2GOX - chains A and B; structure by X-ray diffraction, 2.20 A resolution.

Chain A:
Protein: Complement C3
Source organism: Homo sapiens
Notes: fragment: Fragment of alpha chain: Residues 996-1287
UniProt: P01024 (CO3_HUMAN); residue numbers follow UniProt; this construct covers 996-1287
Chain sequence (297 residues; each row starts with the number of its first residue):
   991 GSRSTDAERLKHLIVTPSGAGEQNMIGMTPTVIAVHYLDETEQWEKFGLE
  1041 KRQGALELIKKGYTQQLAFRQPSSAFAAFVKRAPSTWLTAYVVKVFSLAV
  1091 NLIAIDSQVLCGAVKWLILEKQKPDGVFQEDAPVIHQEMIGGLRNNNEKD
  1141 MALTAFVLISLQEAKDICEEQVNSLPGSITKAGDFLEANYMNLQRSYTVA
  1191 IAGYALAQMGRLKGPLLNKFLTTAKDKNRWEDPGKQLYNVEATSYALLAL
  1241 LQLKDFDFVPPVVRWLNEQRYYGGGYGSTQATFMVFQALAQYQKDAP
Construct notes: expression tag (991-995); engineered mutation Ala1010 (Cys in P01024)
Curated features (UniProtKB/Swiss-Prot):
  - natural variant: Arg1042 (R1042L: In AHUS5), Ala1094 (A1094V: In AHUS5), Asp1115 (D1115N: In AHUS5), Cys1158 (C1158W: In AHUS5), Gln1161 (Q1161K: In AHUS5)
  - mutagenesis: Asp1029 (D1029A: Minor effect on binding of C3d to CR2), Glu1030 (E1030A: Impaired binding of C3d to CR2), Glu1032 (E1032A: Impaired binding of C3d to CR2), Glu1035 (E1035A: No effect on binding of C3d to CR2), Arg1042 (R1042M: Impaired binding of C3d to CR2), Ile1108 to Leu1109 (Impaired binding of C3d to CR2; when associated with A-1163), Glu1110 (E1110A: No effect on binding of C3d to CR2), Asp1115 (D1115A: No effect on binding of C3d to CR2), Asp1121 (D1121A: No effect on binding of C3d to CR2), Asp1140 (D1140A: No effect on binding of C3d to CR2), Glu1153 (E1153A: Impaired binding of C3d to CR2), Asp1156 (D1156A: Impaired binding of C3d to CR2), 4 further mutagenesis entries in UniProt
Cystine bridges: Cys1101-Cys1158

Chain B:
Protein: Fibrinogen-binding protein
Source organism: Staphylococcus aureus subsp. aureus Mu50
Notes: fragment: C-terminal domain: Residues 101-165
UniProt: P68799 (FIB_STAAM); numbering as in UniProt (aligned over 101-165)
Chain sequence (65 residues; each row starts with the number of its first residue):
   101 TDATIKKEQKLIQAQNLVREFEKTHTVSAHRKAQKAVNLVSFEYKVKKMV
   151 LQERIDNVLKQGLVR
Reported in the primary citation:
  - conformationally variable residues (order/disorder transition): Thr101

Chain A / chain B interface:
Residue-residue contacts - 34 pairs, chain A then chain B:
  His1026(A) - Arg131(B)
  Asp1029(A) - Val127(B)
  Asp1029(A) - Arg131(B)  salt bridge
  Leu1039(A) - Leu163(B)
  Leu1039(A) - Val164(B)
  Leu1039(A) - Arg165(B)
  Arg1042(A) - Val127(B)
  Arg1042(A) - His130(B)
  Arg1042(A) - Arg131(B)
  Arg1042(A) - Leu163(B)
  Gln1043(A) - Leu159(B)
  Val1090(A) - Gln134(B)
  Val1090(A) - Lys135(B)  hydrogen bond (backbone-backbone)
  Val1090(A) - Asn138(B)  hydrogen bond (backbone-side chain)
  Asn1091(A) - His130(B)
  Asn1091(A) - Arg131(B)
  Asn1091(A) - Gln134(B)
  Asn1091(A) - Lys135(B)
  Leu1092(A) - His130(B)  hydrogen bond (backbone-side chain)
  Leu1092(A) - Arg131(B)
  Leu1092(A) - Gln134(B)
  Ile1093(A) - Gln134(B)
  Ile1093(A) - Asn138(B)  hydrogen bond (backbone-side chain)
  Ala1094(A) - Gln134(B)
  Ala1094(A) - Asn138(B)
  Ala1094(A) - Gln152(B)
  Ile1095(A) - Asn138(B)  hydrogen bond (backbone-side chain)
  Ser1097(A) - Asn138(B)  hydrogen bond (side chain-backbone)
  Ser1097(A) - Lys148(B)
  Gln1098(A) - Phe142(B)
  Asp1156(A) - Leu139(B)
  Ile1157(A) - Leu139(B)  hydrophobic
  Glu1160(A) - Lys106(B)
  Glu1160(A) - Lys110(B)
Also at the interface, not in a pair above, chain A (18 interface residues in all): Trp1034, Leu1046
Also at the interface, not in a pair above, chain B (17 interface residues in all): Lys107
Interface features reported in the paper:
  - residue pairs: His1026(A)-Arg131(B), Asp1029(A)-Arg131(B), Val1090(A)-Asn138(B) (backbone contact), Asn1091(A)-Arg131(B), Leu1092(A)-Arg131(B), Ile1093(A)-Asn138(B) (backbone contact), Ile1095(A)-Asn138(B) (backbone contact)
  - interface residues, chain B: Lys106(B), Lys110(B), His130(B), Arg131(B), Lys135(B), Asn138(B), Lys148(B)
  - hot spots on chain B (mutagenesis) - R131A/N138A, R131E/N138E: abolished binding to Complement C3 (chain A)

In short:
18 residues of chain A face 17 of chain B across their interface; the contacts include 6 hydrogen bonds and 1
salt bridge. Polar contacts include Asp1029(A)-Arg131(B), Val1090(A)-Asn138(B) and Leu1092(A)-His130(B). The
authors report contacts between His1026(A) and Arg131(B), Asp1029(A) and Arg131(B) and Asn1091(A) and
Arg131(B) among others; backbone contacts between Val1090(A) and Asn138(B), Ile1093(A) and Asn138(B) and
Ile1095(A) and Asn138(B). The paper reports that R131A/N138A and R131E/N138E of chain B abolish binding to
Complement C3 (chain A); interface residues Lys106(B), Lys110(B) and His130(B) among others.
Chain A is Complement C3 (Homo sapiens) and chain B is Fibrinogen-binding protein (Staphylococcus aureus
subsp. aureus Mu50); the structure, Crystal structure of Efb-C / C3d Complex, was determined by X-ray
diffraction, deposited together with 2GOM.
